4RIQ - chains J and K of the 9 polymer chains in the assembly; structure by X-ray diffraction, 2.23 A resolution.

== Chain J (and K) ==
Molecule: Protein dpy-30 homolog
Organism: Homo sapiens
Notes: chain K of this document is another copy of the same molecule, construct and numbering; everything in this record applies to it too
UniProtKB: Q9C005 (DPY30_HUMAN); numbering as in UniProt (aligned over 45-99)
Chain sequence (56 residues; row label = number of the first residue in the row):
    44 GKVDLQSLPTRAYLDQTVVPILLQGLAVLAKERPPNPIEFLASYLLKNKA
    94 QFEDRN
Disordered / not traced: 44-46, 96-99 (chain K: 44-45, 96-99)
Sequence notes: expression tag (44)
Reported in the primary citation:
  - mutagenesis - R54A: unchanged binding to ASH2L and RbBP5
  - mutagenesis - L69D: abolished binding to BAP18

== Chain J / chain K interface ==
Pairs across the interface (47; chain J residue first):
  Leu-48(J) with Arg-76(K), hydrogen bond (backbone-side chain)
  Gln-49(J) with Arg-76(K), hydrogen bond (backbone-side chain)
  Leu-51(J) with Arg-76(K), hydrogen bond (backbone-side chain)
  Pro-52(J) with Arg-76(K)
  Thr-53(J) with Ala-73(K); Arg-76(K)
  Tyr-56(J) with Leu-72(K); Arg-76(K); Pro-77(K); Pro-80(K)
  Leu-57(J) with Leu-69(K), hydrophobic; Leu-72(K), hydrophobic
  Thr-60(J) with Pro-80(K); Ile-81(K)
  Val-61(J) with Leu-69(K), hydrophobic; Leu-72(K), hydrophobic; Pro-80(K), hydrophobic; Ile-81(K), hydrophobic
  Ile-64(J) with Ile-81(K), hydrophobic
  Leu-65(J) with Leu-69(K), hydrophobic
  Leu-69(J) with Leu-57(K); Val-61(K), hydrophobic
  Leu-72(J) with Tyr-56(K); Leu-57(K), hydrophobic; Val-61(K), hydrophobic
  Ala-73(J) with Thr-53(K)
  Arg-76(J) with Leu-48(K), hydrogen bond (side chain-backbone); Gln-49(K), hydrogen bond (side chain-backbone); Leu-51(K), hydrogen bond (side chain-backbone); Pro-52(K); Thr-53(K); Tyr-56(K)
  Pro-77(J) with Tyr-56(K)
  Pro-80(J) with Tyr-56(K); Thr-60(K)
  Ile-81(J) with Thr-60(K); Ile-64(K), hydrophobic; Leu-88(K); Lys-92(K); Phe-95(K)
  Ala-85(J) with Ala-85(K); Leu-88(K), hydrophobic; Leu-89(K), hydrophobic
  Leu-88(J) with Ile-81(K); Leu-84(K), hydrophobic
  Leu-89(J) with Ala-85(K), hydrophobic
  Lys-92(J) with Ile-81(K)
Other interface residues (no listed pair), chain J (26 interface residues in all): Ser-50, Glu-82, Leu-84, Phe-95
Other interface residues (no listed pair), chain K (26 interface residues in all): Ser-50, Leu-65, Glu-82

== Summary ==
The chain J/chain K interface involves 26 residues from each chain, with 6 hydrogen bonds. Polar pairs include
Leu-48(J)/Arg-76(K), Gln-49(J)/Arg-76(K) and Leu-51(J)/Arg-76(K). The paper reports that L69D of chain J
abolishes binding to BAP18; R54A of chain J leaves binding to ASH2L and RbBP5 unchanged.
Chain J and chain K are both Protein dpy-30 homolog (Homo sapiens); the structure, Crystal structure of DPY-30
dimerization/docking domain in complex with Ash2L Sdc1-DPY-30 Interacting region (SDI), was determined by
X-ray diffraction.
